PDB entry 3HEV | X-ray diffraction, 2.00 A resolution | chain A

# Chain A
Protein: alpha/beta-peptide based on the GCN4-pLI side chain sequence with an (alpha-alpha-beta) backbone and a cyclic beta-residue at position 19
Chain sequence (34 residues; row label = number of the first residue in the row; numbering starts at 0):
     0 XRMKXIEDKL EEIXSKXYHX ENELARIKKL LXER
Unresolved in the structure: 0, 32-33
Modified positions: ACE (acetyl group) at position 0, B3Q ((3S)-3,6-diamino-6-oxohexanoic acid) at position 4, B3L ((3S)-3-amino-5-methylhexanoic acid) at position 13, B3L ((3S)-3-amino-5-methylhexanoic acid) at position 16, XCP ((1S,2S)-2-aminocyclopentanecarboxylic acid) at position 19, BAL (beta-alanine) at position 31; R1, R25 (beta-homoarginine; HMR); D7 (3-aminopentanedioic acid; B3D); E10, E22 ((3s)-3-aminohexanedioic acid; B3E); K28 ((3s)-3,7-diaminoheptanoic acid; B3K)

# Overview
Chain A is alpha/beta-peptide based on the GCN4-pLI side chain sequence with an (alpha-alpha-beta) backbone
and a cyclic beta-residue at position 19; the structure, Cyclic residues in alpha/beta-peptide helix bundles:
GCN4-pLI side chain sequence on an (alpha-alpha-beta) backbone with a ..., was determined by X-ray
diffraction, deposited together with 3HET, 3HEU, 3HEW, 3HEX and 3HEY.
